8UKU - chains C and K of the 13 polymer chains in the assembly; structure by X-ray diffraction, 3.60 A resolution.

== Chain C ==
Molecule: DNA-directed RNA polymerase II subunit RPB3
From: Saccharomyces cerevisiae S288C
Reference sequence: P16370 (RPB3_YEAST); residues 1-318 here = UniProt positions 1-318
Sequence (318 residues; row label = number of the first residue in the row):
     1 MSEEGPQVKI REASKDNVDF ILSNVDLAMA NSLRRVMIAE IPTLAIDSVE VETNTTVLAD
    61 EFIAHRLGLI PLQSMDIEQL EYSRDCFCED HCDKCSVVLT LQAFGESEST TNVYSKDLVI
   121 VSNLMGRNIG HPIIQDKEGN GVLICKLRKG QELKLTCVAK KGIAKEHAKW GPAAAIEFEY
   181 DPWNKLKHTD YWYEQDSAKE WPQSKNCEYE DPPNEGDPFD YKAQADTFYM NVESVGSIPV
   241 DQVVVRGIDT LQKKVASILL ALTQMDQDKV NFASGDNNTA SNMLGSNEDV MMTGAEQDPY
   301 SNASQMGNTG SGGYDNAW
Not modelled in the structure: 1, 269-318
Curated features (UniProtKB/Swiss-Prot):
  - binding site (Zn(2+)): C86, C88, C92, C95
  - modified residue: S2 (N-acetylserine)
  - natural variant: A30 (A30D: In mutant RPB3-1)
  - mutagenesis: K9 (K9E: Transcript termination readthrough)
Metal / ion sites: Zn2+: C86, C88, C92, C95

== Chain K ==
Molecule: DNA-directed RNA polymerase II subunit RPB11
From: Saccharomyces cerevisiae S288C
Reference sequence: P38902 (RPB11_YEAST); residues 1-120 here = UniProt positions 1-120
Sequence (120 residues; row label = number of the first residue in the row):
     1 MNAPDRFELF LLGEGESKLK IDPDTKAPNA VVITFEKEDH TLGNLIRAEL LNDRKVLFAA
    61 YKVEHPFFAR FKLRIQTTEG YDPKDALKNA CNSIINKLGA LKTNFETEWN LQTLAADDAF
Not modelled in the structure: 115-120
Curated features (UniProtKB/Swiss-Prot):
  - mutagenesis: E108 (E108G/V: Transcript termination readthrough; E108K: Transcript termination readthrough. Lethal), L111 (L111P: Transcript termination readthrough), L114 (L114P: Transcript termination readthrough)

== Chain C / chain K interface ==
Residue-residue contacts (75; chain C residue first):
  S2(C) - N104(K)  hydrogen bond
  E3(C) - A100(K)
  E3(C) - T103(K)
  E3(C) - N104(K)  hydrogen bond (backbone-side chain)
  E4(C) - A100(K)
  P6(C) - K97(K)
  P6(C) - L101(K)  hydrophobic
  P6(C) - N104(K)  hydrogen bond (backbone-side chain)
  Q7(C) - N104(K)  hydrogen bond
  V8(C) - L101(K)  hydrophobic
  V8(C) - F105(K)  hydrophobic
  V8(C) - E108(K)
  K9(C) - E108(K)
  I10(C) - F105(K)  hydrophobic
  I10(C) - E108(K)  hydrogen bond (backbone-side chain)
  I10(C) - W109(K)
  I10(C) - Q112(K)
  A13(C) - Q112(K)
  A13(C) - L114(K)
  F20(C) - F105(K)  hydrophobic
  L22(C) - L101(K)  hydrophobic
  D26(C) - E49(K)
  A28(C) - N44(K)
  A28(C) - A48(K)  hydrophobic
  M29(C) - L45(K)  hydrophobic
  M29(C) - K97(K)
  N31(C) - N44(K)
  S32(C) - T41(K)  hydrogen bond (side chain-backbone)
  S32(C) - L45(K)
  R35(C) - D39(K)  salt bridge
  R35(C) - H40(K)
  R35(C) - T41(K)  hydrogen bond
  V36(C) - T41(K)
  R84(C) - F10(K)
  R84(C) - L11(K)
  I163(C) - F10(K)  hydrophobic
  A164(C) - R6(K)  hydrogen bond (backbone-side chain)
  K165(C) - R6(K)  hydrogen bond (backbone-side chain)
  E166(C) - R6(K)  hydrogen bond (backbone-side chain)
  E166(C) - F7(K)
  H167(C) - R6(K)
  A168(C) - R6(K)
  D241(C) - W109(K)
  V244(C) - F105(K)  hydrophobic
  V245(C) - E106(K)
  I248(C) - L98(K)
  I248(C) - L101(K)  hydrophobic
  I248(C) - K102(K)
  D249(C) - K102(K)  salt bridge
  L251(C) - T41(K)
  L251(C) - L42(K)  hydrophobic
  L251(C) - L45(K)  hydrophobic
  L251(C) - L98(K)  hydrophobic
  Q252(C) - I95(K)
  Q252(C) - L98(K)
  Q252(C) - G99(K)
  Q252(C) - K102(K)  hydrogen bond
  K254(C) - E38(K)  salt bridge
  K254(C) - L42(K)
  V255(C) - L42(K)  hydrophobic
  V255(C) - C91(K)
  V255(C) - I95(K)  hydrophobic
  I258(C) - K18(K)
  I258(C) - L19(K)
  I258(C) - F35(K)  hydrophobic
  I258(C) - L42(K)  hydrophobic
  L259(C) - K88(K)
  L259(C) - C91(K)  hydrophobic
  L259(C) - N92(K)
  L259(C) - I95(K)  hydrophobic
  A261(C) - L19(K)  hydrophobic
  L262(C) - L19(K)  hydrophobic
  L262(C) - L87(K)  hydrophobic
  L262(C) - K88(K)
  D266(C) - K88(K)  salt bridge
Also at the interface, not in a pair above, chain C (45 interface residues in all): V18, V25, E40, V240, A256, T263
Also at the interface, not in a pair above, chain K (36 interface residues in all): I94

== Summary ==
Chain C and chain K form an interface of 45 and 36 residues respectively; the contacts include 11 hydrogen
bonds and 4 salt bridges. Polar contacts include R35(C)-D39(K), D249(C)-K102(K) and K254(C)-E38(K).
Chain C is DNA-directed RNA polymerase II subunit RPB3 and chain K is DNA-directed RNA polymerase II subunit
RPB11, both from Saccharomyces cerevisiae S288C; the structure, RNA polymerase II elongation complex with
Fapy-dG lesion with CMP added, was determined by X-ray diffraction, deposited together with 8UKQ, 8UKR, 8UKS
and 8UKT.
